6CD0 - chains A and B of the 4 polymer chains in the assembly; structure by X-ray diffraction, 1.74 A resolution.

[Chain A (and B)]
Protein: Serine hydroxymethyltransferase
Organism: Medicago truncatula
Notes: EC 2.1.2.1; chain B of this document is another copy of the same molecule, construct and numbering; everything in this record applies to it too
UniProtKB: G7ILW0 (G7ILW0_MEDTR); residues 82-533 here = UniProt positions 82-533
Chain sequence (455 residues; numbered 79 to 533; the number before each row is that of its first residue):
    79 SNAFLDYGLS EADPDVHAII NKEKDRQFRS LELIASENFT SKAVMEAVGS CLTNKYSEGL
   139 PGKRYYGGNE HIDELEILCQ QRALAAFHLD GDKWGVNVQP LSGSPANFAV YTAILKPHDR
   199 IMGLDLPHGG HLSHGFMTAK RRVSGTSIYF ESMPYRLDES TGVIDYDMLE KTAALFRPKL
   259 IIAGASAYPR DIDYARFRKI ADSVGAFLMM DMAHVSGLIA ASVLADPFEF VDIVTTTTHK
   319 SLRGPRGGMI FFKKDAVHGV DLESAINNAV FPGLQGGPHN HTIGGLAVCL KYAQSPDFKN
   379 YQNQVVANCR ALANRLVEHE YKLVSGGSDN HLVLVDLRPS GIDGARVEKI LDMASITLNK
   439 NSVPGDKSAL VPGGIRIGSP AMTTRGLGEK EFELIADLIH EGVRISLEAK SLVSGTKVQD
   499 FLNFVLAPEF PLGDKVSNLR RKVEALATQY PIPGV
Disordered / not traced: 79-81
Modified positions: K318 ((2S)-2-amino-6-[[3-hydroxy-2-methyl-5-(phosphonooxymethyl)pyridin-4-yl]methylideneamino]hexanoic acid; LLP)
Differences from the reference sequence: expression tag (79-81)
Reported in the primary citation:
  - conformationally variable residues (helix shift, loop rearrangement, order/disorder transition): K133 to D151
  - binding site for acetate ion: R454
  - self-association interface (contacts with another copy of this molecule): F82 to R107
  - catalytic residues: Y144 (proposed by the authors, not directly observed)

[Interface between chain A and chain B]
Pairs across the interface (195; chain A residue first):
  F82(A) - T462(B)
  F82(A) - P529(B)  hydrophobic
  F82(A) - I530(B)
  F82(A) - P531(B)
  L83(A) - D375(B)
  D84(A) - S119(B)
  D84(A) - K120(B)  hydrogen bond (side chain-backbone)
  D84(A) - P531(B)
  D84(A) - G532(B)  hydrogen bond (side chain-backbone)
  Y85(A) - K120(B)
  Y85(A) - A121(B)
  G86(A) - K120(B)
  G86(A) - E124(B)
  L87(A) - A121(B)
  L87(A) - E124(B)  hydrogen bond (backbone-side chain)
  L87(A) - V366(B)  hydrophobic
  A90(A) - A121(B)  hydrophobic
  A90(A) - K369(B)  hydrogen bond (backbone-side chain)
  D91(A) - R160(B)  salt bridge
  D91(A) - V366(B)
  D91(A) - K369(B)
  V94(A) - L156(B)  hydrophobic
  V94(A) - R160(B)
  V94(A) - V366(B)  hydrophobic
  I97(A) - H149(B)
  I97(A) - E152(B)
  I98(A) - A125(B)  hydrophobic
  I98(A) - L130(B)  hydrophobic
  K100(A) - H149(B)
  K100(A) - E152(B)  salt bridge
  E101(A) - K133(B)
  E101(A) - H149(B)
  E101(A) - I150(B)
  K102(A) - C129(B)
  R104(A) - K133(B)
  R104(A) - G146(B)  hydrogen bond (side chain-backbone)
  R104(A) - E148(B)
  R104(A) - H149(B)
  Q105(A) - C129(B)  hydrogen bond (side chain-backbone)
  Q105(A) - N132(B)  hydrogen bond
  I112(A) - K133(B)
  I112(A) - Y144(B)  hydrophobic
  S114(A) - Y134(B)
  S114(A) - Y144(B)
  E115(A) - N132(B)
  E115(A) - K133(B)  salt bridge
  E115(A) - Y134(B)  hydrogen bond (side chain-backbone)
  N116(A) - N132(B)
  F117(A) - N132(B)
  T118(A) - T131(B)
  T118(A) - N132(B)  hydrogen bond (backbone-side chain)
  S119(A) - D84(B)
  K120(A) - D84(B)  hydrogen bond (backbone-side chain)
  K120(A) - Y85(B)
  K120(A) - G86(B)
  A121(A) - Y85(B)
  A121(A) - L87(B)
  A121(A) - A90(B)  hydrophobic
  M123(A) - G127(B)
  M123(A) - S128(B)
  M123(A) - C129(B)  hydrophobic
  E124(A) - G86(B)
  E124(A) - L87(B)  hydrogen bond (side chain-backbone)
  A125(A) - I98(B)  hydrophobic
  V126(A) - V126(B)
  G127(A) - M123(B)
  G127(A) - G127(B)
  G127(A) - V533(B)
  S128(A) - M123(B)
  C129(A) - K102(B)
  C129(A) - Q105(B)  hydrogen bond (backbone-side chain)
  C129(A) - M123(B)  hydrophobic
  L130(A) - I98(B)  hydrophobic
  T131(A) - T118(B)
  T131(A) - R324(B)  hydrogen bond (backbone-side chain)
  N132(A) - Q105(B)  hydrogen bond
  N132(A) - E115(B)
  N132(A) - N116(B)
  N132(A) - F117(B)
  N132(A) - T118(B)  hydrogen bond (side chain-backbone)
  N132(A) - M123(B)
  K133(A) - E101(B)
  K133(A) - R104(B)
  K133(A) - I112(B)
  K133(A) - E115(B)  salt bridge
  K133(A) - R324(B)
  Y134(A) - S114(B)
  Y134(A) - E115(B)  hydrogen bond (backbone-side chain)
  Y134(A) - H317(B)  hydrogen bond
  Y134(A) - K318(B)
  Y134(A) - R324(B)
  Y143(A) - N437(B)
  Y143(A) - K438(B)
  Y144(A) - I112(B)  hydrophobic
  Y144(A) - S114(B)
  Y144(A) - E426(B)
  Y144(A) - N437(B)
  Y144(A) - R454(B)
  G145(A) - I112(B)
  G145(A) - E426(B)  hydrogen bond (backbone-side chain)
  G145(A) - D430(B)
  G145(A) - T435(B)
  G145(A) - L436(B)  hydrogen bond (backbone-backbone)
  G146(A) - R104(B)  hydrogen bond (backbone-side chain)
  G146(A) - D430(B)  hydrogen bond (backbone-side chain)
  G146(A) - T435(B)
  H149(A) - I97(B)
  H149(A) - K100(B)
  H149(A) - E101(B)
  H149(A) - R104(B)
  I150(A) - E101(B)
  E152(A) - I97(B)
  E152(A) - K100(B)  salt bridge
  L153(A) - I97(B)  hydrophobic
  L156(A) - I97(B)  hydrophobic
  R160(A) - D91(B)  salt bridge
  R160(A) - D93(B)
  R160(A) - V94(B)
  L179(A) - L179(B)  hydrophobic
  L179(A) - S180(B)
  L179(A) - P183(B)  hydrophobic
  L179(A) - H357(B)
  S180(A) - L179(B)
  S180(A) - H357(B)  hydrogen bond
  S182(A) - L352(B)
  S182(A) - Q353(B)
  S182(A) - G354(B)
  P183(A) - L179(B)  hydrophobic
  F186(A) - Y227(B)  hydrophobic
  T190(A) - I226(B)
  T190(A) - Y227(B)  hydrogen bond
  P195(A) - I226(B)  hydrophobic
  P195(A) - Y227(B)  hydrophobic
  H196(A) - H196(B)  hydrogen bond
  L210(A) - P350(B)  hydrophobic
  R219(A) - N346(B)
  V221(A) - P350(B)  hydrophobic
  V221(A) - G351(B)
  S222(A) - G351(B)
  G223(A) - G351(B)  hydrogen bond (backbone-backbone)
  I226(A) - T190(B)
  I226(A) - P195(B)  hydrophobic
  Y227(A) - F186(B)  hydrophobic
  Y227(A) - T190(B)  hydrogen bond
  Y227(A) - P195(B)  hydrophobic
  Y227(A) - Y227(B)  hydrophobic
  Y227(A) - F228(B)
  F228(A) - Y227(B)
  H317(A) - Y134(B)  hydrogen bond
  K318(A) - Y134(B)
  K318(A) - G354(B)
  K318(A) - G355(B)
  R324(A) - T131(B)  hydrogen bond (side chain-backbone)
  R324(A) - K133(B)  hydrogen bond (side chain-backbone)
  R324(A) - Y134(B)
  R324(A) - P356(B)
  R324(A) - H357(B)
  R324(A) - H359(B)
  N346(A) - R219(B)
  P350(A) - L210(B)  hydrophobic
  P350(A) - V221(B)  hydrophobic
  G351(A) - V221(B)
  G351(A) - S222(B)
  G351(A) - G223(B)  hydrogen bond (backbone-backbone)
  L352(A) - S182(B)
  Q353(A) - S182(B)
  G354(A) - S182(B)
  G354(A) - K318(B)
  G355(A) - K318(B)
  P356(A) - R324(B)
  H357(A) - L179(B)
  H357(A) - S180(B)  hydrogen bond
  H357(A) - R324(B)
  H359(A) - V126(B)
  H359(A) - R324(B)
  A365(A) - V94(B)  hydrophobic
  V366(A) - L87(B)  hydrophobic
  V366(A) - D91(B)
  V366(A) - V94(B)  hydrophobic
  K369(A) - A90(B)
  K369(A) - D91(B)
  D375(A) - L83(B)
  E426(A) - Y143(B)
  D430(A) - G145(B)
  D430(A) - G146(B)  hydrogen bond (side chain-backbone)
  N437(A) - Y144(B)
  K438(A) - Y143(B)  hydrogen bond (side chain-backbone)
  R454(A) - Y144(B)  hydrogen bond
  T462(A) - F82(B)
  P529(A) - F82(B)  hydrophobic
  I530(A) - F82(B)
  P531(A) - F82(B)
  P531(A) - D84(B)
  G532(A) - D84(B)  hydrogen bond (backbone-side chain)
  V533(A) - G127(B)
Other interface residues (no listed pair), chain A (100 interface residues in all): D93, E110, R142, H209, G325, F349, G362, T435, L436
Other interface residues (no listed pair), chain B (99 interface residues in all): E110, E136, L153, F349, G362, A365

[Summary]
100 residues of chain A face 99 of chain B across their interface, with 35 hydrogen bonds and 6 salt bridges.
Polar contacts include D91(A)-R160(B), K100(A)-E152(B) and E115(A)-K133(B). The paper reports the catalytic
residue Y144(A); a binding site for acetate ion at R454(A).
Chain A and chain B are both Serine hydroxymethyltransferase (Medicago truncatula); the structure, Crystal
structure of Medicago truncatula serine hydroxymethyltransferase 3 (MtSHMT3), PLP-internal aldimine and apo
form, was determined by X-ray diffraction (same publication as 6CCZ and 6CD1).
